6MAT - chains A and F of the 7 polymer chains in the assembly; structure by electron microscopy, 4.50 A resolution (low resolution: residue-level contacts below are approximate; hydrogen-bond / salt-bridge calls are withheld).

# Chain A (and F)
Protein: Rix7 mutant
Source organism: Chaetomium thermophilum (strain DSM 1495 / CBS 144.50 / IMI 039719)
Notes: chain F of this document is another copy of the same molecule, construct and numbering; everything in this record applies to it too
UniProtKB: G0RZG1 (G0RZG1_CHATD); residue numbers follow UniProt; this construct covers 1-802
Chain sequence (813 residues; row label = number of the first residue in the row):
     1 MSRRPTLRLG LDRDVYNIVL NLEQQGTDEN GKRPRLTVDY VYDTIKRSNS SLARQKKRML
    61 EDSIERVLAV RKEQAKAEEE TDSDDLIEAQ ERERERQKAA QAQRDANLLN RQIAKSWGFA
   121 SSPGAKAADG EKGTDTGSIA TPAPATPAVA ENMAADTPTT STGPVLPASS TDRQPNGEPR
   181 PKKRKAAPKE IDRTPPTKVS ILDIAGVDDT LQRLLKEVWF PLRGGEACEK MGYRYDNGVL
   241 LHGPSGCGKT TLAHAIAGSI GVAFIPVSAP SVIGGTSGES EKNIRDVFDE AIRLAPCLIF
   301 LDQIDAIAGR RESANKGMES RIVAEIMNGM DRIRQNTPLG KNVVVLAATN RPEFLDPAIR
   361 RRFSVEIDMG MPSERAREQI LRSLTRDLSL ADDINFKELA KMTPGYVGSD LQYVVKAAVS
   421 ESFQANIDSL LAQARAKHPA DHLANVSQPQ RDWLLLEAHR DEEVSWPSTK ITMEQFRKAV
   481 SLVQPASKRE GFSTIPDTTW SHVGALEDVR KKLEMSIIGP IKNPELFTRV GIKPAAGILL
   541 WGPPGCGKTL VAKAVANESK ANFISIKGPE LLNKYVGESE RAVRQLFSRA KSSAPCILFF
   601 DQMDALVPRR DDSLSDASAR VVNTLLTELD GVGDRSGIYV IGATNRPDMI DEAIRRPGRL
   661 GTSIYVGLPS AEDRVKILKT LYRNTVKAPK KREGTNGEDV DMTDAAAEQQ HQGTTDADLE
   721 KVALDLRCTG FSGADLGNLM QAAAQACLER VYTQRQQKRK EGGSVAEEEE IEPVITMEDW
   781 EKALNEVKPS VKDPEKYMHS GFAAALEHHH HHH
Unresolved in the structure: 1-192, 687-711, 763-767, 801-813 (chain F: 1-192, 687-711, 763-767, 791-813)
Differences from the reference sequence: engineered mutation Gln303 (Glu in G0RZG1), Gln602 (Glu in G0RZG1); expression tag (803-813)
Residues lining bound ligands:
  - ATP (adenosine-5'-triphosphate), molecule 1: Asp203, Ile204, Pro244, Ser245, Gly246, Cys247, Gly248, Lys249, Thr250, Thr251, Asn350, Gly408, Gln412
  - ATP, molecule 2: His502, Val503, Gly504, Pro543, Pro544, Gly545, Cys546, Gly547, Lys548, Thr549, Leu550, Asn645

# Interface between chain A and chain F
Residue-residue contacts (47; chain A residue first):
  Ile201(A) - Glu457(F)
  Ile204(A) - Gln450(F)
  Ala205(A) - Gln450(F)
  Asp208(A) - Pro449(F)
  Leu211(A) - Trp453(F)
  Leu215(A) - Trp453(F)
  Trp219(A) - Leu430(F)
  Trp219(A) - Leu456(F)
  Trp219(A) - Trp466(F)
  Phe220(A) - Trp466(F)
  Arg223(A) - Arg460(F)
  Arg223(A) - Glu462(F)
  Ala227(A) - Trp466(F)
  Met231(A) - Phe423(F)
  Tyr233(A) - Asp387(F)
  Tyr233(A) - Leu388(F)
  Tyr233(A) - Ser389(F)
  Gly258(A) - Arg460(F)
  Ser259(A) - Glu457(F)
  Ser259(A) - Arg460(F)
  Ile260(A) - Arg460(F)
  Gly261(A) - Arg460(F)
  Asn315(A) - Lys316(F)
  Arg321(A) - Gly275(F)
  Arg361(A) - Ser245(F)
  Met515(A) - Gln745(F)
  Met515(A) - Leu748(F)
  Asn523(A) - Tyr752(F)
  Leu526(A) - Leu748(F)
  Thr528(A) - Thr685(F)
  Arg529(A) - Thr685(F)
  Val530(A) - Thr685(F)
  Gly531(A) - Asn684(F)
  Gly531(A) - Thr685(F)
  Ile532(A) - Met740(F)
  Arg610(A) - Arg609(F)
  Asp612(A) - Arg609(F)
  Ser613(A) - Arg609(F)
  Ser613(A) - Asp612(F)
  Ser613(A) - Leu614(F)
  Leu614(A) - Leu614(F)
  Ser615(A) - Leu614(F)
  Asn623(A) - Leu572(F)
  Asp651(A) - Arg646(F)
  Glu652(A) - Arg646(F)
  Arg656(A) - Gln602(F)
  Arg656(A) - Asn645(F)
Interface residues without a listed pair, chain A (49 interface residues in all): Gln212, Lys216, Glu226, Ile256, Gly317, Lys511, Lys512, Phe527, Lys533, Arg609, Asp616, Thr627, Pro657
Interface residues without a listed pair, chain F (46 interface residues in all): Val419, Ser420, Glu421, Ser447, Glu463, Ser468, Pro569, Asp604, Ala605, Ser613, Ser615, Ala734, Gln741, Ala744, Glu749, Ile771, Pro773

# Overview
49 residues of chain A and 46 residues of chain F are in contact. Chain A binds ATP.
Both chains are Rix7 mutant (Chaetomium thermophilum (strain DSM 1495 / CBS 144.50 / IMI 039719)). Entry 6MAT
(Cryo-EM structure of the essential ribosome assembly AAA-ATPase Rix7) was determined by electron microscopy.
